PDB entry 5TBB | X-ray diffraction, 2.39 A resolution | chains A and T of the 4 polymer chains in the assembly

== Chain A ==
Molecule: DNA polymerase beta
Source organism: Homo sapiens
Notes: EC 2.7.7.7, 4.2.99.-
Reference sequence: P06746 (DPOLB_HUMAN); residue numbers follow UniProt; this construct covers 1-335
Amino-acid sequence (343 residues; numbered -1 to 341; the number before each row is that of its first residue; numbers below 1 keep their minus sign (Met-1 is residue -1)):
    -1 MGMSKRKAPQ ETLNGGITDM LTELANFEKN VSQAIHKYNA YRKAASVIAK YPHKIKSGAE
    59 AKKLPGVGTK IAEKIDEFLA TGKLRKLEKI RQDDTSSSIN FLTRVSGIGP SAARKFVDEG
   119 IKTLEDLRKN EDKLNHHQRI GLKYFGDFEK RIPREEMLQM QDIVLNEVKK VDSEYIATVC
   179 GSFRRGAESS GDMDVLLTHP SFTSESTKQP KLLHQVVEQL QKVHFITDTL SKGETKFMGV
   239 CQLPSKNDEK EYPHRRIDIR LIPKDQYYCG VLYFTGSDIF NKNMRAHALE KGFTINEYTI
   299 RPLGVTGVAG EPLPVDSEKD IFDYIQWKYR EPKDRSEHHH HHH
Unresolved in the structure: -1 to 9, 205-206, 282-293, 298-305, 323-328, 334-341
Sequence notes: initiating methionine (-1); expression tag (0, 336-341)
Bound ions: Na+ site 1: Asn28, Gln31, Pro108; Na+ site 2: Lys60, Leu62, Val65 (shared with 1 residue of chain D); Na+ site 3: Thr101, Val103, Ile106 (together with acetate ion) (shared with 1 residue of chain P); Mn2+: Asp190, Asp192 (together with ftc-mp, pyrophosphate); Na+ site 4: Asp190, Asp192, Asp256 (together with ftc-mp) (shared with 1 residue of chain P)
Ligand contacts:
  - ftc-mp (43X; [(2R,5S)-5-(4-amino-5-fluoro-2-oxopyrimidin-1(2H)-yl)-1,3-oxathiolan-2-yl]methyl dihydrogen phosphate): Asp190, Asp192, Asp256, Arg258, Tyr271, Phe272
  - pyrophosphate (PPV): Arg149, Gly179, Ser180, Arg183, Ser188, Gly189, Asp190, Asp192
UniProt features mapped onto this chain:
  - region: Arg183 to Asp192 (DNA-binding)
  - active site: Lys72 (Nucleophile)
  - binding site (K(+)): Lys60, Leu62, Val65, Thr101, Val103, Ile106
  - binding site (Na(+)): Lys60, Leu62, Val65, Thr101, Val103, Ile106
  - binding site (dATP): Arg149, Ser180, Arg183, Gly189, Asp190
  - binding site (dCTP): Arg149, Ser180, Arg183, Gly189, Asp190
  - binding site (dGTP): Arg149, Ser180, Arg183, Gly189, Asp190, Asp192
  - binding site (dTTP): Arg149, Ser180, Arg183, Gly189, Asp190
  - binding site (Mg(2+)): Asp190, Asp192, Asp256
  - modified residue: Lys72 (N6-acetyllysine), Arg83 (Omega-N-methylarginine), Arg152 (Omega-N-methylarginine)
  - cross-link (Glycyl lysine isopeptide (Lys-Gly)): Lys41 (interchain with G-Cter in ubiquitin), Lys61 (interchain with G-Cter in ubiquitin), Lys81 (interchain with G-Cter in ubiquitin)
  - natural variant: Leu22 (L22P: Found in a gastric cancer sample; uncertain significance), Tyr39 (Y39C: Found in a gastric cancer sample; uncertain significance), Gly118 (G118V: Decreased DNA-directed DNA polymerase activity), Arg137 (R137Q: Decreased function in base-excision repair), Arg149 (R149I: Decreased DNA-directed DNA polymerase activity), Asp160 (D160N: Found in a gastric cancer sample; uncertain significance), Cys239 (C239R: Found in a gastric cancer sample; uncertain significance), Lys289 (K289M: Found in a colon cancer sample; uncertain significance), Asn294 (N294D: Found in a gastric cancer sample; uncertain significance), Glu295 (E295K: Found in a gastric cancer sample; uncertain significance)
  - mutagenesis: Phe25 (F25W: No effect on 5'-dRP lyase activity. Decreased ssDNA binding), His34 (H34G: Decreased 5'-dRP lyase activity. Decreased ssDNA binding), Lys35 (K35A: Decreased 5'-dRP lyase activity. Decreased ssDNA binding. Loss of 5'-dRP lyase activity; when associated with A-68 and A-72. Decreased ssDNA binding; when associated with A-68 and A-72 ...), Tyr39 (Y39F: No effect on 5'-dRP lyase activity; Y39Q: Abolishes DNA polymerase and 5'-dRP lyase activity), Lys41 (K41R: Abolishes ubiquitination; when associated with R-61 and R-81), Lys60 (K60A: Decreased 5'-dRP lyase activity. Decreased ssDNA binding), Lys61 (K61R: Abolishes ubiquitination; when associated with R-41 and R-81), Lys68 (K68A: No effect on 5'-dRP lyase activity. Decreased ssDNA binding. Loss of 5'-dRP lyase activity; when associated with A-35 and A-72. Decreased ssDNA binding; when associated with A-35 and A-72 ...), Glu71 (E71Q: No effect on 5'-dRP lyase activity. No effect on structure shown by circular dichroism. No effect on ssDNA binding), Lys72 (K72A: Severely reduced 5'-dRP lyase activity. Does not affect ssDNA binding. Loss of 5'-dRP lyase activity; when associated with A-35 and A-68. Decreased ssDNA binding ...), Glu75 (E75A: Slightly decreased 5'-dRP lyase activity. Decreased ssDNA binding. No effect on structure shown by circular dichroism), Lys81 (K81R: Abolishes ubiquitination; when associated with R-41 and R-61), 5 further mutagenesis entries in UniProt
Reported in the primary citation:
  - binding site for pyrophosphate: Ser180, Arg183, Gly189

== Chain T ==
Molecule: 16- mer template
Sequence (16 nucleotides; row label = number of the first residue in the row):
     1 CCGACGGCGC ATCAGC

== How chain A and chain T interact ==
Contacting residue pairs - 13 pairs, chain A then chain T:
  His34(A) - DC5(T)  stacking on the base
  Asn133(A) - DT12(T)  phosphate contact
  Ser229(A) - DC10(T)  phosphate contact
  Ser229(A) - DA11(T)  phosphate contact
  Lys230(A) - DC10(T)  hydrogen bond to the phosphate
  Lys230(A) - DA11(T)  hydrogen bond to the phosphate
  Gly231(A) - DC10(T)  phosphate contact
  Glu232(A) - DC10(T)  hydrogen bond to the phosphate
  Thr233(A) - DG9(T)  phosphate contact
  Thr233(A) - DC10(T)  hydrogen bond to the phosphate
  Lys234(A) - DG9(T)  hydrogen bond to the base
  Lys234(A) - DC10(T)  hydrogen bond to the phosphate
  Tyr296(A) - DC8(T)  sugar contact
Interface residues without a listed pair, chain A (12 interface residues in all): His134, Leu228, Tyr271
Interface residues without a listed pair, chain T (7 interface residues in all): DG6

== Summary ==
12 residues of chain A and 7 residues of chain T are in contact, with 6 hydrogen bonds and 1 aromatic stacking
contact. Polar contacts include Lys234(A)-DG9(T), Lys230(A)-DC10(T) and Lys230(A)-DA11(T). Chain A binds
pyrophosphate and ftc-mp. The paper reports a binding site for pyrophosphate at Ser180(A), Arg183(A) and
Gly189(A).
Here chain A is DNA polymerase beta (Homo sapiens) and chain T is 16- mer template. Entry 5TBB (Postcatalytic
ternary complex of Human DNA Polymerase Beta with Gapped DNA substrate, incorporated (-)FTC and PPi) was
determined by X-ray diffraction, deposited together with 5TB8, 5TB9, 5TBA and 5TBC.
